5GUK - chains A and B; structure by X-ray diffraction, 2.00 A resolution.

[Chain A (and B)]
Molecule: Cyclolavandulyl diphosphate synthase
Organism: Streptomyces sp. (strain CL190)
Notes: chain B of this document is another copy of the same molecule, construct and numbering; everything in this record applies to it too
UniProtKB: X5IYJ5 (X5IYJ5_STRC1); residues 1-217 here = UniProt positions 1-217
Amino-acid sequence (223 residues; each row starts with the number of its first residue):
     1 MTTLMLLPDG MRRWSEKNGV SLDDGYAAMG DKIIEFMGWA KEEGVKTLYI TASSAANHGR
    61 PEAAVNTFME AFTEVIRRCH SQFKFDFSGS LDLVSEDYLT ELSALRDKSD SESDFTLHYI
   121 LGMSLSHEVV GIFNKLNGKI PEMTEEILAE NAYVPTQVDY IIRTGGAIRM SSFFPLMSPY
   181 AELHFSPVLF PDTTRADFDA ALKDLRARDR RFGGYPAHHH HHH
Disordered / not traced: 1, 218-223
Sequence notes: expression tag (218-223)

[Chain A / chain B interface]
Residue-residue contacts (66):
  L93(A) with A217(B), hydrophobic
  L125(A) with L125(B), hydrophobic; F174(B), hydrophobic; L176(B), hydrophobic
  S126(A) with E145(B), hydrogen bond; L148(B); M177(B)
  H127(A) with A217(B)
  V129(A) with V129(B), hydrophobic; L148(B), hydrophobic
  V130(A) with M143(B), hydrophobic; T144(B)
  F133(A) with F133(B), hydrophobic; L136(B); I140(B), hydrophobic; M143(B), hydrophobic
  N134(A) with E142(B); M143(B), hydrogen bond (side chain-backbone)
  L136(A) with F133(B)
  N137(A) with N137(B); G138(B), hydrogen bond (side chain-backbone); I140(B), hydrogen bond (side chain-backbone); P141(B)
  G138(A) with N137(B), hydrogen bond (backbone-side chain); G138(B)
  I140(A) with F133(B), hydrophobic; N137(B), hydrogen bond (backbone-side chain)
  P141(A) with N137(B)
  E142(A) with N134(B)
  M143(A) with V130(B); F133(B), hydrophobic; N134(B), hydrogen bond (backbone-side chain)
  T144(A) with V130(B)
  E145(A) with S126(B); V130(B)
  L148(A) with S126(B); V129(B), hydrophobic
  I168(A) with E182(B); L183(B), hydrogen bond (backbone-backbone); R208(B), hydrogen bond (backbone-side chain)
  R169(A) with A181(B); E182(B), salt bridge; L183(B); D209(B), hydrogen bond (side chain-backbone); R211(B)
  M170(A) with F174(B), hydrophobic; P179(B)
  S171(A) with P179(B), hydrogen bond (backbone-backbone); Y180(B)
  S172(A) with Y180(B)
  F174(A) with L125(B), hydrophobic; M170(B), hydrophobic
  L176(A) with L125(B), hydrophobic
  P179(A) with M170(B); S171(B), hydrogen bond (backbone-backbone)
  Y180(A) with S171(B); S172(B)
  A181(A) with R169(B)
  E182(A) with I168(B); R169(B), salt bridge
  L183(A) with I168(B), hydrogen bond (backbone-backbone); R169(B)
  F185(A) with L183(B), hydrophobic; F185(B), hydrophobic
  R208(A) with I168(B), hydrogen bond (side chain-backbone)
  D209(A) with R169(B), hydrogen bond (backbone-side chain)
Also at the interface, not in a pair above, chain A (39 interface residues in all): I132, K139, M177, R210, R211, A217
Also at the interface, not in a pair above, chain B (40 interface residues in all): A55, A56, L93, H127, K139, R210

[Summary]
39 residues of chain A face 40 of chain B across their interface; the contacts include 15 hydrogen bonds and 2
salt bridges. Polar contacts include R169(A)-E182(B), S126(A)-E145(B) and N134(A)-M143(B).
Both chains are Cyclolavandulyl diphosphate synthase (Streptomyces sp. (strain CL190)). Entry 5GUK (Crystal
structure of apo form of cyclolavandulyl diphosphate synthase (CLDS) from Streptomyces sp. CL190) was
determined by X-ray diffraction (same publication as 5GUL).
